PDB entry 7EQ1 | electron microscopy, 3.30 A resolution | chains A and R of the 5 polymer chains in the assembly

[Chain A]
Molecule: Gs protein alpha subunit
Organism: Bos taurus
Sequence (361 residues; each row starts with the number of its first residue; note: 33 numbers in that range are skipped by the numbering (no residue carries them; nothing is unmodelled there)):
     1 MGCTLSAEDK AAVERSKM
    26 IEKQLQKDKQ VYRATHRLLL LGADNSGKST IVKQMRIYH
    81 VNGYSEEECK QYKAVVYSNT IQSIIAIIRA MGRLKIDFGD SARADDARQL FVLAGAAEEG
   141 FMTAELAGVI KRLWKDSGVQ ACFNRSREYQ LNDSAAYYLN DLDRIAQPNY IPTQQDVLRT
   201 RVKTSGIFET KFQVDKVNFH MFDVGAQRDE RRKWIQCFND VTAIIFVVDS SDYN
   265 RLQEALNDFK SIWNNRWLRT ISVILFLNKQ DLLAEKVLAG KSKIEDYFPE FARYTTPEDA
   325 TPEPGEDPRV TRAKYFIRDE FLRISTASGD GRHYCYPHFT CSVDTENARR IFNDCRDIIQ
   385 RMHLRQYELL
Unresolved in the structure: 1-2, 81-201, 394

[Chain R]
Molecule: Adhesion G-protein coupled receptor G5
Organism: Homo sapiens
UniProt: Q8IZF4 (AGRG5_HUMAN); residues 227-528 here = UniProt positions 227-528
Sequence (302 residues; row label = number of the first residue in the row):
   227 TYFAVLMQLS PALVPAELLA PLTYISLVGC SISIVASLIT VLLHFHFRKQ SDSLTRIHMN
   287 LHASVLLLNI AFLLSPAFAM SPVPGSACTA LAAALHYALL SCLTWMAIEG FNLYLLLGRV
   347 YNIYIRRYVF KLGVLGWGAP ALLVLLSLSV KSSVYGPCTI PVFDSWENGT GFQNMSICWV
   407 RSPVVHSVLV MGYGGLTSLF NLVVLAWALW TLRRLRERAD APSVRACHDT VTVLGLTVLL
   467 GTTWALAFFS FGVFLLPQLF LFTILNSLYG FFLFLWFCSQ RCRSEAEAKA QIEAFSSSQT
   527 TQ
Unresolved in the structure: 444-453, 521-528
UniProt features mapped onto this chain:
  - region: Tyr228 to Ser236 (Stachel)
  - glycosylation (N-linked (GlcNAc...) asparagine): Asn394, Asn400
  - mutagenesis: Ala230 (A230M: Impaired G protein-coupled receptor activity)
Disulfide bonds: Cys314-Cys404

[How chain A and chain R interact]
Pairs across the interface - 44 pairs, chain A then chain R:
  Lys34(A) - Tyr350(R)
  Gln35(A) - Tyr350(R)
  His41(A) - Tyr347(R)
  Lys216(A) - Asn348(R)
  Val217(A) - Tyr347(R)  hydrophobic
  Arg283(A) - Gln517(R)
  Phe376(A) - Tyr347(R)  hydrogen bond (backbone-side chain)
  Cys379(A) - Tyr347(R)
  Arg380(A) - Gly344(R)  hydrogen bond (side chain-backbone)
  Arg380(A) - Val346(R)
  Arg380(A) - Tyr347(R)  hydrogen bond (backbone-side chain)
  Asp381(A) - Leu441(R)
  Ile383(A) - Val346(R)  hydrophobic
  Gln384(A) - Leu343(R)
  Gln384(A) - Val346(R)
  Gln384(A) - Thr437(R)  hydrogen bond
  Gln384(A) - Leu441(R)
  Arg385(A) - Leu441(R)  hydrogen bond (side chain-backbone)
  Arg385(A) - Arg442(R)
  His387(A) - Leu342(R)  hydrogen bond (side chain-backbone)
  His387(A) - Val346(R)
  His387(A) - Ile349(R)
  Leu388(A) - Leu343(R)  hydrophobic
  Leu388(A) - Leu438(R)  hydrophobic
  Leu388(A) - Leu441(R)  hydrophobic
  Leu388(A) - Arg442(R)
  Gln390(A) - Asp278(R)
  Gln390(A) - Leu280(R)
  Gln390(A) - Leu342(R)
  Gln390(A) - Gln506(R)
  Tyr391(A) - Leu280(R)
  Tyr391(A) - Leu339(R)
  Tyr391(A) - Leu342(R)
  Tyr391(A) - Thr458(R)  hydrogen bond (backbone-side chain)
  Tyr391(A) - Leu462(R)  hydrophobic
  Tyr391(A) - Leu465(R)  hydrophobic
  Tyr391(A) - Trp502(R)  hydrophobic
  Glu392(A) - Val457(R)
  Glu392(A) - Thr458(R)
  Glu392(A) - Arg509(R)  salt bridge
  Leu393(A) - Trp502(R)
  Leu393(A) - Ser505(R)
  Leu393(A) - Gln506(R)
  Leu393(A) - Arg509(R)
Other interface residues (no listed pair), chain A (24 interface residues in all): Gln31, Arg38, Phe219, Ile375, Asn377
Other interface residues (no listed pair), chain R (29 interface residues in all): Asn338, Arg345, Arg352, Gly461, Ala516

[Overview]
Chain A and chain R form an interface of 24 and 29 residues respectively; the contacts include 7 hydrogen
bonds and 1 salt bridge. Polar pairs include Glu392(A)-Arg509(R), Phe376(A)-Tyr347(R) and Arg380(A)-Gly344(R).
Curated annotation (UniProt) lists one mutagenesis site on chain R.
Chain A is Gs protein alpha subunit (Bos taurus) and chain R is Adhesion G-protein coupled receptor G5 (Homo
sapiens); the structure, GPR114-Gs-scFv16 complex, was determined by electron microscopy together with 7EPT
from the same study.
